Entry 4GUP (X-ray diffraction, 3.20 A resolution); this record covers chains A and B.

Chain A:
Protein: Major histocompatibility complex class I-related gene protein
Source organism: Homo sapiens
Notes: fragment: extracellular domain, residues 23-292
Reference sequence: Q95460 (HMR1_HUMAN); residues 1-270 here correspond to UniProt positions 23-292 (UniProt number = residue number + 22)
Chain sequence (271 residues; numbered 0 to 270; the number before each row is that of its first residue; numbering starts at 0):
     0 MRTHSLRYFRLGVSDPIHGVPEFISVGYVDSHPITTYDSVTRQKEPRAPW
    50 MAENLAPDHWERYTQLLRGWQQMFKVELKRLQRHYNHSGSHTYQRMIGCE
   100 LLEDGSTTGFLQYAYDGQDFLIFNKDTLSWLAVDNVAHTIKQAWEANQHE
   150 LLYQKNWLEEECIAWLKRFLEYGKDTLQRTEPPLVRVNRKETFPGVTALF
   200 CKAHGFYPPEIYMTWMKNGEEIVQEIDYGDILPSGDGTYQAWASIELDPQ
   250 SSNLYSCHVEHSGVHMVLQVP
Not modelled in the structure: 0-1, 249-252
Differences from the reference sequence: expression tag (0); engineered mutation Ser-261 (Cys283 in Q95460)
UniProt features mapped onto this chain:
  - binding site (5-(2-oxoethylideneamino)-6-(D-ribitylamino)uracil): Arg-9, Ser-24, Lys-43, Arg-94, Tyr-152, Gln-153
  - binding site (5-(2-oxopropylideneamino)-6-(D-ribitylamino)uracil): Arg-9, Ser-24, Lys-43, Arg-94, Tyr-152, Gln-153
  - binding site (7-hydroxy-6-methyl-8-(1-D-ribityl)lumazine): Arg-9, Ser-24, Lys-43, Arg-94, Tyr-152, Gln-153
  - binding site (8-(9H-purin-6-yl)-2-oxa-8-azabicyclo[3.3.1]nona-3,6-diene-4,6-dicarbaldehyde): Arg-9, Lys-43, His-58, Arg-94
  - binding site (2-amino-4-oxopteridine-6-carbaldehyde): Lys-43
  - binding site (pyridoxal): Lys-43
  - glycosylation: Asn-85 (N-linked (GlcNAc...) asparagine)
Disulfide bonds: Cys-98/Cys-161, Cys-200/Cys-256
Glycans and other covalent adducts: 6-formylpterin (6FP) linked to Lys-43
Small-molecule neighbours: 6-formylpterin (6FP; 2-amino-4-oxo-3,4-dihydropteridine-6-carbaldehyde): Tyr-7, Arg-9, Ser-24, Thr-34, Tyr-62, Leu-66, Trp-69, Arg-94, Ile-96, Gln-153, Trp-156

Chain B:
Protein: Beta-2-microglobulin
Source organism: Homo sapiens
Reference sequence: P61769 (B2MG_HUMAN); residues 1-99 here correspond to UniProt positions 21-119 (UniProt number = residue number + 20)
Chain sequence (99 residues; numbered 1 to 99; the number before each row is that of its first residue):
     1 IQRTPKIQVYSRHPAENGKSNFLNCYVSGFHPSDIEVDLLKNGERIEKVE
    51 HSDLSFSKDWSFYLLYYTEFTPTEKDEYACRVNHVTLSQPKIVKWDRDM
Not modelled in the structure: 98-99
UniProt features mapped onto this chain:
  - modified residue: Gln-2 (Pyrrolidone carboxylic acid)
  - glycosylation: Ile-1 (N-linked (Glc) (glycation) isoleucine), Lys-19 (N-linked (Glc) (glycation) lysine), Lys-41 (N-linked (Glc) (glycation) lysine), Lys-48 (N-linked (Glc) (glycation) lysine), Lys-58 (N-linked (Glc) (glycation) lysine), Lys-91 (N-linked (Glc) (glycation) lysine), Lys-94 (N-linked (Glc) (glycation) lysine)
Disulfide bonds: Cys-25/Cys-80

Interface between chain A and chain B:
Contacting residue pairs (41; chain A residue first):
  Phe-8(A) / Leu-54(B)
  Phe-8(A) / Ser-55(B)
  Phe-8(A) / Phe-56(B)  hydrophobic
  Arg-9(A) / Phe-56(B)
  His-17(A) / Asp-34(B)  salt bridge
  Val-25(A) / Asp-53(B)
  Tyr-27(A) / Asp-53(B)
  Tyr-27(A) / Leu-54(B)  hydrogen bond (side chain-backbone)
  Tyr-27(A) / Ser-55(B)
  Thr-35(A) / Asp-53(B)
  Arg-46(A) / Asp-53(B)  salt bridge
  Thr-91(A) / His-31(B)
  Gln-93(A) / Phe-56(B)
  Gln-93(A) / Trp-60(B)
  Gln-93(A) / Phe-62(B)
  Arg-94(A) / Phe-56(B)
  Met-95(A) / Lys-58(B)
  Gln-111(A) / Lys-58(B)
  Gln-111(A) / Trp-60(B)
  Tyr-112(A) / Trp-60(B)
  Ala-113(A) / Trp-60(B)
  Asp-115(A) / His-31(B)
  Gly-116(A) / His-31(B)  hydrogen bond (backbone-side chain)
  Gly-116(A) / Trp-60(B)
  Gln-117(A) / Ile-1(B)
  Asp-118(A) / Trp-60(B)
  Arg-185(A) / Pro-14(B)
  His-203(A) / Pro-14(B)
  Asp-229(A) / Gln-8(B)
  Leu-231(A) / Gln-8(B)
  Leu-231(A) / Tyr-10(B)
  Pro-232(A) / Tyr-10(B)  hydrogen bond (backbone-side chain)
  Pro-232(A) / Tyr-26(B)  hydrophobic
  Ser-233(A) / Arg-12(B)
  Ser-233(A) / Asn-24(B)  hydrogen bond (backbone-side chain)
  Gly-234(A) / Arg-12(B)
  Asp-235(A) / Arg-12(B)
  Asp-235(A) / His-13(B)
  Gln-239(A) / Tyr-10(B)
  Gln-239(A) / Ser-11(B)  hydrogen bond (side chain-backbone)
  Gln-239(A) / Arg-12(B)
Interface residues without a listed pair, chain A (32 interface residues in all): Leu-10, Val-12, Gly-18, Pro-32, Phe-109
Interface residues without a listed pair, chain B (21 interface residues in all): Ser-33, Asp-59, Leu-65

In short:
Chain A and chain B form an interface of 32 and 21 residues respectively; the contacts include 5 hydrogen
bonds and 2 salt bridges. Among the polar pairs are His-17(A)/Asp-34(B), Arg-46(A)/Asp-53(B) and
Tyr-27(A)/Leu-54(B). Covalently linked 6-formylpterin: at Lys-43(A).
Chain A is Major histocompatibility complex class I-related gene protein and chain B is Beta-2-microglobulin,
both from Homo sapiens; the structure, Structure of MHC-class I related molecule MR1, was determined by X-ray
diffraction.
